Entry 7N1F (X-ray diffraction, 2.39 A resolution); this record covers chains D and A of the 5 polymer chains in the assembly.

== Chain D ==
Protein: pYLQ7 T cell receptor alpha chain
Source organism: Homo sapiens
Amino-acid sequence (204 residues; each row starts with the number of its first residue; numbering starts at 0):
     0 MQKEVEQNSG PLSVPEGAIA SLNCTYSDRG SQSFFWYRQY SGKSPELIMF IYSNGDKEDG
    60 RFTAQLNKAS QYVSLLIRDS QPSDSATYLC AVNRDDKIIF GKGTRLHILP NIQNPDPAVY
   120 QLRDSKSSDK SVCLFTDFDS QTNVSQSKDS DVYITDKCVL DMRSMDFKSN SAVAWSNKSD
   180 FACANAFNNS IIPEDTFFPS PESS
Not modelled in the structure: 0-1, 127, 200-203
Disulfides: Cys23-Cys89, Cys132-Cys182
What the authors report for this chain:
  - mutagenesis - S32Y: decreased binding to YLQ-HLA-A2 (from molecular simulation)
  - specificity-determining residues: Ser32 (proposed by the authors, not directly observed)
  - conformationally variable residues (loop rearrangement): Cys157 to Asp165

== Chain A ==
Protein: MHC class I antigen, A-2 alpha chain
Source organism: Homo sapiens
UniProtKB: A0A5B8RNS7 (A0A5B8RNS7_HUMAN); residues 1-275 here correspond to UniProt positions 25-299 (UniProt number = residue number + 24)
Amino-acid sequence (275 residues; each row starts with the number of its first residue):
     1 GSHSMRYFFT SVSRPGRGEP RFIAVGYVDD TQFVRFDSDA ASQRMEPRAP WIEQEGPEYW
    61 DGETRKVKAH SQTHRVDLGT LRGYYNQSEA GSHTVQRMYG CDVGSDWRFL RGYHQYAYDG
   121 KDYIALKEDL RSWTAADMAA QTTKHKWEAA HVAEQLRAYL EGTCVEWLRR YLENGKETLQ
   181 RTDAPKTHMT HHAVSDHEAT LRCWALSFYP AEITLTWQRD GEDQTQDTEL VETRPAGDGT
   241 FQKWAAVVVP SGQEQRYTCH VQHEGLPKPL TLRWE
Not modelled in the structure: 273-275
Disulfides: Cys101-Cys164, Cys203-Cys259

== How chain D and chain A interact ==
Pairs across the interface (13; chain D residue first):
  Arg28(D) with Glu166(A), salt bridge
  Gln31(D) with Gln155(A); Tyr159(A)
  Ser32(D) with Gln155(A), hydrogen bond
  Phe49(D) with His151(A)
  Tyr51(D) with Glu154(A); Gln155(A); Ala158(A)
  Ser52(D) with Glu154(A), hydrogen bond; Arg157(A), hydrogen bond
  Lys67(D) with Ala158(A)
  Asp94(D) with Arg65(A), salt bridge; Lys66(A)
Interface features reported in the paper:
  - specific contacts: Arg28(D)-Glu166(A) (hydrogen bond), Ser32(D)-Gln155(A) (hydrogen bond)
  - interface residues, chain D: Gln31(D), Ser52(D)
  - interface residues, chain A: Glu154(A), Arg157(A)

== In short ==
8 residues of chain D and 9 residues of chain A are in contact, with 3 hydrogen bonds and 2 salt bridges.
Polar contacts include Arg28(D)-Glu166(A), Asp94(D)-Arg65(A) and Ser32(D)-Gln155(A). The authors report
hydrogen bonds between Arg28(D) and Glu166(A) and Ser32(D) and Gln155(A). From the paper: S32Y of chain D
reduces binding to YLQ-HLA-A2; interface residues Gln31(D), Ser52(D) and Glu154(A) among others.
Here chain D is pYLQ7 T cell receptor alpha chain and chain A is MHC class I antigen, A-2 alpha chain, both
from Homo sapiens. Entry 7N1F (SARS-CoV-2 YLQ peptide-specific TCR pYLQ7 binds to YLQ-HLA-A2) was determined
by X-ray diffraction, deposited together with 7N1A, 7N1B, 7N1C, 7N1D and 7N1E.
